PDB entry 7F66 | electron microscopy, 2.76 A resolution | chains D and H of the 15 polymer chains in the assembly

Chain D:
Molecule: Translation initiation factor eIF-2B subunit beta
From: Homo sapiens
Reference sequence: P49770 (EI2BB_HUMAN); numbering as in UniProt (aligned over 1-351)
Sequence (351 residues; each row starts with the number of its first residue):
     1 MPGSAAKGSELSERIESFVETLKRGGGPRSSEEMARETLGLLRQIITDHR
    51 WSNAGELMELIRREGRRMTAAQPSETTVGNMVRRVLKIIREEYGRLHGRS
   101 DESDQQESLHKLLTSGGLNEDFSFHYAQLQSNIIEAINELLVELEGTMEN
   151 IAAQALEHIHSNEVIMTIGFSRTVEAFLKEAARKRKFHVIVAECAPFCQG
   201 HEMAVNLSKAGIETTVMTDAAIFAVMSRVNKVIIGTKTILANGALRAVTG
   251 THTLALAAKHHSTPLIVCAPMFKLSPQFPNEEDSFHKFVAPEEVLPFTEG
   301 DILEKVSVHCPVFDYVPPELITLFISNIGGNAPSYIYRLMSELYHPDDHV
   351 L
Not modelled in the structure: 1-8, 99-105, 116-120
Swiss-Prot annotation at these positions:
  - natural variant: V85 (V85E: In VWM2), A127 (A127V: Found in a patient with Rett syndrome-like phenotype; uncertain significance), S171 (S171F: In VWM2), P196 (P196S: In VWM2), G200 (G200V: In VWM2), E213 (E213G: In VWM2), C268 (C268Y: In VWM2), K273 (K273R: In VWM2), V316 (V316D: In VWM2), G329 (G329V: In VWM2)

Chain H:
Molecule: Translation initiation factor eIF-2B subunit delta
From: Homo sapiens
Reference sequence: Q9UI10 (EI2BD_HUMAN); numbering as in UniProt (aligned over 1-523)
Sequence (523 residues; row label = number of the first residue in the row):
     1 MAAVAVAVREDSGSGMKAELPPGPGAVGREMTKEEKLQLRKEKKQQKKKR
    51 KEEKGAEPETGSAVSAAQCQVGPTRELPESGIQLGTPREKVPAGRSKAEL
   101 RAERRAKQEAERALKQARKGEQGGPPPKASPSTAGETPSGVKRLPEYPQV
   151 DDLLLRRLVKKPERQQVPTRKDYGSKVSLFSHLPQYSRQNSLTQFMSIPS
   201 SVIHPAMVRLGLQYSQGLVSGSNARCIALLRALQQVIQDYTTPPNEELSR
   251 DLVNKLKPYMSFLTQCRPLSASMHNAIKFLNKEITSVGSSKREEEAKSEL
   301 RAAIDRYVQEKIVLAAQAISRFAYQKISNGDVILVYGCSSLVSRILQEAW
   351 TEGRRFRVVVVDSRPWLEGRHTLRSLVHAGVPASYLLIPAASYVLPEVSK
   401 VLLGAHALLANGSVMSRVGTAQLALVARAHNVPVLVCCETYKFCERVQTD
   451 AFVSNELDDPDDLQCKRGEHVALANWQNHASLRLLNLVYDVTPPELVDLV
   501 ITELGMIPCSSVPVVLRVKSSDQ
Not modelled in the structure: 1-165, 521-523
Swiss-Prot annotation at these positions:
  - region: R170 to L179 (May bind the chemical integrated stress response (ISR) inhibitor ISRIB)
  - modified residue: A2 (N-acetylalanine), S12 (Phosphoserine), T86 (Phosphothreonine), S130 (Phosphoserine)
  - natural variant: R209 (R209Q: In VWM4), A228 (A228V: In VWM4), L269 (L269R: In VWM4), R357 (R357Q: In VWM4), R374 (R374C: In VWM4), C465 (C465R: In VWM4), Y489 (Y489H: In VWM4)

Chain D / chain H interface:
Residue-residue contacts (25):
  E157(D) - V453(H)
  H158(D) - V447(H)
  H158(D) - V453(H)
  H160(D) - L179(H)
  H160(D) - H182(H)
  H160(D) - F452(H)
  S161(D) - S178(H)  hydrogen bond (side chain-backbone)
  S161(D) - L179(H)
  S161(D) - S181(H)
  S161(D) - H182(H)
  N162(D) - S178(H)
  N162(D) - L179(H)
  R185(D) - H182(H)
  K231(D) - T449(H)
  P264(D) - T449(H)
  I266(D) - T449(H)
  T322(D) - T449(H)
  L323(D) - N411(H)
  L323(D) - V447(H)  hydrophobic
  G330(D) - V447(H)
  A332(D) - N411(H)
  Y335(D) - P513(H)  hydrophobic
  Y335(D) - R517(H)  hydrogen bond
  Y337(D) - V514(H)
  R338(D) - R517(H)
Other interface residues (no listed pair), chain D (20 interface residues in all): I159, E163, S334, E342
Other interface residues (no listed pair), chain H (16 interface residues in all): F180, A410, D450, S510

In short:
The interface between chain D and chain H involves 20 residues on one side and 16 on the other, with 2
hydrogen bonds. Among the polar pairs are S161(D)-S178(H) and Y335(D)-R517(H).
Here chain D is Translation initiation factor eIF-2B subunit beta and chain H is Translation initiation factor
eIF-2B subunit delta, both from Homo sapiens. Entry 7F66 (eIF2B-SFSV NSs-1-eIF2) was determined by electron
microscopy (same publication as 7F64, 7F67 and 7VLK).
